8GJM - chains B and C of the 5 polymer chains in the assembly; structure by electron microscopy, 2.80 A resolution.

# Chain B (and C)
Name: Spike glycoprotein
From: Severe acute respiratory syndrome coronavirus 2
Notes: chain C of this document is another copy of the same molecule, construct and numbering; everything in this record applies to it too
Reference sequence: P0DTC2 (SPIKE_SARS2); numbering as in UniProt (aligned over 1-1273)
Chain sequence (1310 residues; row label = number of the first residue in the row):
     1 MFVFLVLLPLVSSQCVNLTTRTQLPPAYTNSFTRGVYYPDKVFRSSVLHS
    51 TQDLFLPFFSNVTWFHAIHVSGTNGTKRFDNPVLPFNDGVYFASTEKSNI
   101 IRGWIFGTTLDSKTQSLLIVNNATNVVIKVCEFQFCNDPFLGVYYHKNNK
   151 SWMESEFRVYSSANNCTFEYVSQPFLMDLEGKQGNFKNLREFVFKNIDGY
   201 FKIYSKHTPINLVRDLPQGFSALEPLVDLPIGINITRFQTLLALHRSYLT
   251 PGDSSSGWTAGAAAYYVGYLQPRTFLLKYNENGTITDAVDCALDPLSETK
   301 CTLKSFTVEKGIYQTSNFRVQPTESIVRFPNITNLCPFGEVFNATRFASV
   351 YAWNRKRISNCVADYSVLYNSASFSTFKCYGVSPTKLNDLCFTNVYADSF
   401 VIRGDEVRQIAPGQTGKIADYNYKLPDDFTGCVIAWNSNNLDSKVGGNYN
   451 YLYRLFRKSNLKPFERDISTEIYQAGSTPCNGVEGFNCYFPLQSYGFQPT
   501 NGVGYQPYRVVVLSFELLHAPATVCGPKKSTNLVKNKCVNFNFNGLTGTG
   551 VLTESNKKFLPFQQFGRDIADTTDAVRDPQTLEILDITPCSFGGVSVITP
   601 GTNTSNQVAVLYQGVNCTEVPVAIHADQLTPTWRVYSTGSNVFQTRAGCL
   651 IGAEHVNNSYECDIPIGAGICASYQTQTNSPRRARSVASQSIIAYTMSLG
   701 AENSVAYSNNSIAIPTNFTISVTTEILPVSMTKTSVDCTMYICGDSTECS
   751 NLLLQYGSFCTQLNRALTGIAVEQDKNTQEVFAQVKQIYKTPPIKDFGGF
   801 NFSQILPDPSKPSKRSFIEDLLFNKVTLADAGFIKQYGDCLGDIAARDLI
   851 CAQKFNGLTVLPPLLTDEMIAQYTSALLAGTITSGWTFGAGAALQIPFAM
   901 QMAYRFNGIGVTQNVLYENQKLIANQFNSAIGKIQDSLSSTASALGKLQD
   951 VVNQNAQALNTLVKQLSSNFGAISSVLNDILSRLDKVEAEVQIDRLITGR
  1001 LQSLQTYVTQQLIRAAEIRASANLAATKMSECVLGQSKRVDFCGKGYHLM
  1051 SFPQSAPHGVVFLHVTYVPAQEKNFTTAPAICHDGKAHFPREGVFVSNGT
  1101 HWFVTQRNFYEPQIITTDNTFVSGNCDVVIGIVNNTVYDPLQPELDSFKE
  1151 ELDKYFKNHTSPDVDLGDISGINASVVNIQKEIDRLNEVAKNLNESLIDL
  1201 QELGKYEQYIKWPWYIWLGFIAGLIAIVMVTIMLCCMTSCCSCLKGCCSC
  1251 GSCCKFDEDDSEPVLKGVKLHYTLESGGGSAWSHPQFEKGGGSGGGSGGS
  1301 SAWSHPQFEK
Unresolved in the structure: 1-13, 69-76, 245-253, 625-631, 677-688, 829-853, 1163-1310 (chain C: 1-13, 70-76, 245-253, 677-688, 827-848, 1163-1310)
Construct notes: conflict G614 (Asp in P0DTC2); expression tag (1274-1310)
Disulfide bonds: C15-C136, C131-C166, C291-C301, C336-C361, C379-C432, C391-C525, C480-C488, C538-C590, C617-C649, C662-C671, C738-C760, C743-C749, C1032-C1043, C1082-C1126
Covalent attachments: N-acetylglucosamine (NAG) linked to N17, N61, N122, N148, N165, N234, N282, N331, N343, N603, N616, N657, N709, N717, N801, N1074, N1098, N1134, N1158
Curated features (UniProtKB/Swiss-Prot):
  - region: N280 to C301 (Putative superantigen), R403 to D405 (Integrin-binding motif), N448 to F456 (Immunodominant HLA epitope recognized by the CD8+), P681 to A684 (Putative superantigen), S816 to Y837 (Fusion peptide 1), K835 to F855 (Fusion peptide 2), D1163 to E1202 (Heptad repeat 2)
  - motif: M1237 to C1241 (Binding to host endocytosis trafficking protein SNX27), D1257 to E1262 (Diacidic ER export motif (host COPII)), S1261 to G1267 (Binding to host plasma membrane localising/FERM domain proteins), K1269 to T1273 (KxHxx, ER retrieval signal (COPI))
  - site (Cleavage): R685, S686, R815, S816
  - lipidation (S-palmitoyl cysteine): C1235, C1236, C1240, C1241, C1243, C1247, C1248, C1250, C1253, C1254
  - glycosylation: N17 (N-linked (GlcNAc...) (complex) asparagine), N61 (N-linked (GlcNAc...) (hybrid) asparagine), N74 (N-linked (GlcNAc...) (complex) asparagine), N122 (N-linked (GlcNAc...) (hybrid) asparagine), N149 (N-linked (GlcNAc...) (complex) asparagine), N165 (N-linked (GlcNAc...) (complex) asparagine), N234 (N-linked (GlcNAc...) (high mannose) asparagine), N282 (N-linked (GlcNAc...) (complex) asparagine), T323 (O-linked (GalNAc) threonine), S325 (O-linked (HexNAc...) serine), N331 (N-linked (GlcNAc...) (complex) asparagine), N343 (N-linked (GlcNAc...) (complex) asparagine), N603 (N-linked (GlcNAc...) (hybrid) asparagine), N616 (N-linked (GlcNAc...) (complex) asparagine), N657 (N-linked (GlcNAc...) (complex) asparagine), T676 (O-linked (GlcNAc...) threonine), T678 (O-linked (GlcNAc...) threonine), N709 (N-linked (GlcNAc...) (high mannose) asparagine), N717 (N-linked (GlcNAc...) (hybrid) asparagine), N801 (N-linked (GlcNAc...) (hybrid) asparagine) and 6 more in UniProt
  - natural variant: L5 (L5F: In strain: Iota/B.1.526), S13 (S13I: In strain: Epsilon/B.1.427/B.1.429), L18 (L18F: In strain: Beta/B.1.351, Gamma/P.1 and 1 more), T19 (T19I: In strain: Omicron/BQ.1.1, Omicron/XBB.1.5 and 1 more; T19R: In strain: Delta/B.1.617.2, Omicron/BA.2 and 4 more), T20 (T20N: In strain: Gamma/P.1), L24 to A27 (sequence variant, change not given here; In strain: Omicron/BA.2, Omicron/BA.2.12.1 and 6 more), P26 (P26S: In strain: Gamma/P.1), Q52 (Q52H: In strain: Omicron/EG.5.1), A67 (A67V: In strain: Eta/B.1.525, Omicron/BA.1), H69 to V70 (deletion: In strain: Alpha/B.1.1.7, Eta/B.1.525 and 5 more), G75 (G75V: In strain: Lambda/C.37), T76 (T76I: In strain: Lambda/C.37), 83 further natural variant entries in UniProt
  - mutagenesis: H69 to V70 (Increased incorporation of cleaved spike into virions), N121 (N121Q: Partial loss of biliverdin affinity), R190 (R190K: Partial loss of biliverdin affinity), N234 (N234Q: Increased resistance to neutralizing antibodies), N331 (N331Q: Reduced viral infectivity), N343 (N343Q: Reduced viral infectivity), L452 (L452R: Increased resistance to neutralizing antibodies. Decreases HLA binding to NF9 epitope. Increased binding affinity to human ACE2), Y453 (Y453F: Decreased HLA binding to NF9 epitope. Increased binding affinity to human ACE2), A475 (A475V: Increased resistance to neutralizing antibodies), V483 (V483A: Increased resistance to neutralizing antibodies), E484 (E484D: Increased replication in human TMEM106B overexpressing cells), F490 (F490L: Increased resistance to neutralizing antibodies and human covalescent sera neutralization), 16 further mutagenesis entries in UniProt

# Chain B / chain C interface
Pairs across the interface - 208 pairs, chain B then chain C:
  N317(B) with D737(C)
  R319(B) with D737(C), salt bridge; M740(C); D745(C), salt bridge
  R355(B) with Y200(C)
  C379(B) with E988(C)
  G381(B) with I973(C); R983(C)
  V382(B) with R983(C); L984(C); E988(C)
  S383(B) with R983(C), hydrogen bond (backbone-backbone); L984(C); D985(C); E988(C)
  K386(B) with S982(C); R983(C); L984(C); D985(C)
  D389(B) with S982(C)
  L390(B) with S982(C); R983(C)
  Y396(B) with Y200(C); P230(C)
  T415(B) with Y369(C); T385(C)
  P463(B) with D198(C)
  F464(B) with D198(C)
  R466(B) with G232(C), hydrogen bond (backbone-backbone)
  I468(B) with E132(C)
  L517(B) with R983(C)
  L518(B) with D979(C)
  H519(B) with D979(C), salt bridge
  A520(B) with K41(C)
  G545(B) with S982(C), hydrogen bond (backbone-side chain)
  L546(B) with D979(C)
  T547(B) with N978(C), hydrogen bond; S982(C), hydrogen bond
  K557(B) with F43(C)
  K558(B) with F43(C)
  F559(B) with F43(C), hydrophobic
  L560(B) with Y38(C); E224(C)
  F562(B) with Y38(C), hydrophobic; D40(C); K41(C); E224(C); P225(C), hydrophobic
  Q563(B) with K41(C); V42(C), hydrogen bond (side chain-backbone); F43(C)
  Q564(B) with K41(C), hydrogen bond (backbone-backbone)
  F565(B) with V42(C); F43(C), hydrogen bond (backbone-backbone)
  G566(B) with V42(C); F43(C)
  R567(B) with V42(C); F43(C), hydrogen bond (backbone-backbone)
  D568(B) with A852(C); F855(C)
  I569(B) with L849(C), hydrophobic; A852(C), hydrophobic; N960(C); V963(C), hydrophobic; K964(C), hydrogen bond (backbone-side chain)
  A570(B) with N856(C); V963(C); L966(C), hydrophobic; S967(C)
  D571(B) with S967(C); S975(C), hydrogen bond
  D574(B) with F855(C)
  P589(B) with F855(C)
  F592(B) with K854(C); G857(C); L858(C)
  A647(B) with P862(C), hydrophobic
  P665(B) with L864(C), hydrophobic
  I666(B) with L864(C)
  G667(B) with P863(C); L864(C)
  A668(B) with P863(C), hydrogen bond (backbone-backbone); L864(C); T866(C)
  G669(B) with L864(C), hydrogen bond (backbone-backbone); T866(C); M869(C)
  I670(B) with L864(C)
  T696(B) with M869(C)
  M697(B) with L864(C); L865(C), hydrophobic; M869(C)
  L699(B) with I788(C), hydrophobic; M869(C); Q872(C); Y873(C), hydrogen bond (backbone-side chain)
  G700(B) with K786(C); I788(C)
  A701(B) with Q787(C); I788(C), hydrogen bond (backbone-backbone)
  E702(B) with I788(C); K790(C)
  N703(B) with Q787(C); I788(C), hydrogen bond (backbone-backbone); Y789(C); K790(C), hydrogen bond (backbone-backbone)
  S704(B) with K790(C)
  V705(B) with K790(C), hydrogen bond (backbone-backbone); P792(C); T883(C); Q895(C)
  A706(B) with Q895(C)
  Y707(B) with P792(C), hydrophobic; I794(C); D796(C), hydrogen bond (side chain-backbone); F797(C); I896(C); P897(C), hydrophobic; F898(C), hydrogen bond (side chain-backbone)
  S708(B) with I794(C); P897(C)
  N709(B) with D796(C), hydrogen bond; P897(C)
  S711(B) with Q895(C), hydrogen bond; P897(C)
  I712(B) with Q895(C); I896(C), hydrophobic
  A713(B) with L894(C); Q895(C), hydrogen bond (backbone-backbone)
  P715(B) with L894(C)
  Q957(B) with R765(C), hydrogen bond
  T961(B) with S758(C); Q762(C); R765(C)
  Q965(B) with Y756(C), hydrogen bond (side chain-backbone); G757(C); S758(C), hydrogen bond (side chain-backbone); F759(C)
  S968(B) with Q755(C); Y756(C); G757(C)
  N969(B) with Q755(C), hydrogen bond (backbone-backbone)
  F970(B) with Q755(C), hydrogen bond (backbone-backbone); Y756(C); F759(C), hydrophobic
  G971(B) with Q755(C)
  D985(B) with G413(C)
  K986(B) with D427(C)
  V987(B) with P412(C); G413(C)
  E990(B) with D427(C)
  R995(B) with D994(C), salt bridge
  G999(B) with F759(C)
  Q1002(B) with Q1005(C)
  S1003(B) with F759(C)
  T1006(B) with F759(C); Q762(C)
  I1013(B) with L1012(C), hydrophobic
  E1017(B) with R1019(C), salt bridge
  R1039(B) with T1027(C); E1031(C), salt bridge; R1039(C)
  V1040(B) with S1030(C); E1031(C); L1034(C); G1035(C)
  D1041(B) with S1030(C), hydrogen bond; L1034(C)
  G1046(B) with A890(C)
  Y1047(B) with A890(C), hydrophobic
  V1068(B) with A890(C)
  E1072(B) with A892(C); L894(C)
  N1074(B) with Q895(C), hydrogen bond
  T1077(B) with P897(C); M900(C)
  A1078(B) with M900(C)
  P1079(B) with Y917(C), hydrophobic
  F1089(B) with N914(C); Y917(C), hydrophobic
  P1090(B) with Q913(C), hydrogen bond (backbone-side chain)
  V1094(B) with M900(C), hydrophobic; Y904(C)
  R1107(B) with Y904(C); N907(C)
  F1121(B) with N914(C)
  S1123(B) with N914(C), hydrogen bond; E918(C), hydrogen bond
  V1128(B) with Y917(C); E918(C)
  V1129(B) with Y917(C), hydrophobic
  I1130(B) with K921(C)
  L1145(B) with E1144(C); L1145(C), hydrophobic; F1148(C)
  F1148(B) with F1148(C), hydrophobic
  K1149(B) with F1148(C); E1151(C)
  L1152(B) with F1148(C), hydrophobic; L1152(C), hydrophobic
  D1153(B) with Y1155(C), hydrogen bond
  F1156(B) with L1152(C); Y1155(C), hydrophobic; F1156(C), hydrophobic; H1159(C), hydrogen bond (backbone-side chain)
  K1157(B) with Y1155(C), hydrogen bond
  H1159(B) with H1159(C)
  T1160(B) with H1159(C), hydrogen bond (backbone-side chain)
Other interface residues (no listed pair), chain B (137 interface residues in all): Q314, P384, T385, T393, N394, R403, E465, S514, E516, P521, G548, T572, I587, T588, Q613, R646, C662, C671, N710, K947, T1009, Q1010, F1042, P1069, G1124, L1141
Other interface residues (no listed pair), chain C (121 interface residues in all): R44, S45, D228, I231, N282, A372, T768, K776, Q784, G798, T859, L861, W886, T887, G889, G891, Q920, L981, T1009, I1013, E1111, L1141

# Summary
The interface between chain B and chain C involves 137 residues on one side and 121 on the other, with 37
hydrogen bonds and 6 salt bridges. Polar pairs include R319(B)-D737(C), R319(B)-D745(C) and H519(B)-D979(C).
Chain B and chain C are both Spike glycoprotein (Severe acute respiratory syndrome coronavirus 2); the
structure, 17b10 fab in complex with full-length SARS-CoV-2 Spike G614 trimer, was determined by electron
microscopy (same publication as 8GJN).
